Entry 6BUZ (electron microscopy, 3.92 A resolution); this record covers chains G and J of the 11 polymer chains in the assembly.

[Chain G]
Protein: Histone H2A
Source organism: Homo sapiens
UniProt: P04908 (H2A1B_HUMAN); residue numbers follow UniProt; this construct covers 1-130
Amino-acid sequence (130 residues; row label = number of the first residue in the row):
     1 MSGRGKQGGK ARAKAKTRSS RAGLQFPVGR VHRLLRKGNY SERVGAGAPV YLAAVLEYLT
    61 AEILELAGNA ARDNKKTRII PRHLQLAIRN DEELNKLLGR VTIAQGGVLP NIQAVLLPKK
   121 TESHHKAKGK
Not modelled in the structure: 1-11, 119-130
Swiss-Prot annotation at these positions:
  - modified residue: Ser2 (N-acetylserine), Arg4 (Citrulline), Lys6 (N6-(2-hydroxyisobutyryl)lysine), Lys10 (N6-(2-hydroxyisobutyryl)lysine), Lys14 (N6-(beta-hydroxybutyryl)lysine), Lys37 (N6-(2-hydroxyisobutyryl)lysine), Lys75 (N6-(2-hydroxyisobutyryl)lysine), Lys76 (N6-(2-hydroxyisobutyryl)lysine), Lys96 (N6-(2-hydroxyisobutyryl)lysine), Gln105 (N5-methylglutamine), Lys119 (N6-(2-hydroxyisobutyryl)lysine), Lys120 (N6-crotonyllysine), Thr121 (Phosphothreonine), Lys126 (N6-crotonyllysine)
  - cross-link (Glycyl lysine isopeptide (Lys-Gly)): Lys14 (interchain with G-Cter in ubiquitin), Lys16 (interchain with G-Cter in ubiquitin), Lys120 (interchain with G-Cter in ubiquitin)

[Chain J]
Molecule: 147-nt DNA strand
Sequence (147 nucleotides; each row starts with the number of its first residue; numbers below 1 keep their minus sign (DA-73 is residue -73)):
   -73 ATCGGATGTA TATATCTGAC ACGTGCCTGG AGACTAGGGA GTAATCCCCT TGGCGGTTAA
   -13 AACGCGGGGG ACAGCGCGTA CGTGCGTTTA AGCGGTGCTA GAGCTGTCTA CGACCAATTG
    47 AGCGGCCTCG GCACCGGGAT TCTCGAT
Not modelled in the structure: -73, 73

[Interface between chain G and chain J]
Residue-residue contacts - 17 pairs, chain G then chain J:
  Arg12(G) - DG-42(J)  phosphate contact
  Arg12(G) - DA-41(J)  hydrogen bond to the phosphate
  Ala13(G) - DA-41(J)  hydrogen bond to the phosphate
  Lys14(G) - DG-42(J)  phosphate contact
  Ala15(G) - DA-43(J)  phosphate contact
  Ala15(G) - DG-42(J)  phosphate contact
  Lys16(G) - DA-43(J)  phosphate contact
  Lys16(G) - DG-42(J)  hydrogen bond to the phosphate
  Thr17(G) - DA-43(J)  phosphate contact
  Arg18(G) - DA-43(J)  salt bridge to the phosphate
  Arg21(G) - DG-42(J)  salt bridge to the phosphate
  Gly29(G) - DG-44(J)  sugar contact
  Gly29(G) - DA-43(J)  phosphate contact
  Arg33(G) - DG-44(J)  salt bridge to the phosphate
  Arg43(G) - DG-35(J)  sugar contact
  Arg78(G) - DC-54(J)  sugar contact
  Arg78(G) - DA-53(J)  salt bridge to the phosphate
Other interface residues (no listed pair), chain G (13 interface residues in all): Arg30

[Overview]
13 residues of chain G and 7 residues of chain J are in contact; the contacts include 3 hydrogen bonds and 4
salt bridges. Polar contacts include Arg12(G)-DA-41(J), Ala13(G)-DA-41(J) and Lys16(G)-DG-42(J).
Here chain G is Histone H2A (Homo sapiens) and chain J is a 147-nt DNA strand. Entry 6BUZ (Cryo-EM structure
of CENP-A nucleosome in complex with kinetochore protein CENP-N) was determined by electron microscopy.
